Entry 7ZSZ (X-ray diffraction, 1.50 A resolution); this record covers chain A.

Chain A:
Protein: Endo-1,4-beta-xylanase
Source organism: uncultured bacterium #0087-1D13
Notes: EC 3.2.1.8
UniProtKB: A0A140HJ20 (A0A140HJ20_9BACT); residue numbers follow UniProt; this construct covers 29-230
Sequence (202 residues; row label = number of the first residue in the row):
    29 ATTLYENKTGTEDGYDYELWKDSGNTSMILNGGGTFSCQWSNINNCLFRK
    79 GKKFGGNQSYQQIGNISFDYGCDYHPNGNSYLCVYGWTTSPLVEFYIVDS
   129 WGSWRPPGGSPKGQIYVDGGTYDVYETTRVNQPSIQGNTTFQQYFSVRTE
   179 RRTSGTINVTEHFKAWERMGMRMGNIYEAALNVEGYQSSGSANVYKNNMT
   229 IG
What the authors report for this chain:
  - catalytic residues: Glu122, Glu212 (by similarity / conservation)
  - conformationally variable residues (side-chain flip): Glu212

Summary:
From the paper: catalytic residues Glu122 and Glu212; conformational variability at Glu212.
Chain A is Endo-1,4-beta-xylanase (uncultured bacterium #0087-1D13); the structure, Crystal structure of the
GH11 domain of a multidomain xylanase from the hindgut metagenome of Trinervitermes ..., was determined by
X-ray diffraction (same publication as 7AYP, 7AX7 and 7AY3).
